PDB entry 8TNJ | electron microscopy, 3.10 A resolution | chains A and F of the 5 polymer chains in the assembly

== Chain A ==
Name: 9mer peptide, Beta-2-microglobulin, MHC class I antigen chimera
Organism: Homo sapiens
UniProt: chimeric construct of P61771, A0A583ZBV1: residues 25-123 from P61771 (B2MG_GORGO) positions 21-119 (UniProt number = residue number - 4); residues 145-423 from A0A583ZBV1 positions 25-302 (offset varies)
Sequence (439 residues; numbered 1 to 440; 1 number in that range is skipped by the numbering (no residue carries it; nothing is unmodelled there); the number before each row is that of its first residue):
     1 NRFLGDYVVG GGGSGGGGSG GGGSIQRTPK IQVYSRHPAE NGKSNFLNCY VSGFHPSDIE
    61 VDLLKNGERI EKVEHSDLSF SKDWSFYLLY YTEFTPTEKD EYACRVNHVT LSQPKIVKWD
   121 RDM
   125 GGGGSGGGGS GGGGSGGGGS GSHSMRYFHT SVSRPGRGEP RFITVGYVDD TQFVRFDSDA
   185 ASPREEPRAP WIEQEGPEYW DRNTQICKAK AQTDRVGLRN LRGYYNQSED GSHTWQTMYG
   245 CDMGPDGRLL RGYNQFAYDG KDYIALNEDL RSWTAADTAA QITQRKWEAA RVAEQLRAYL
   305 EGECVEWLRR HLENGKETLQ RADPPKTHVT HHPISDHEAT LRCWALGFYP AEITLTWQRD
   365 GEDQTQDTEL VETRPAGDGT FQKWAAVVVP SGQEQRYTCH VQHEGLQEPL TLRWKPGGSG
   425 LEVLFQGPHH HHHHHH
Not modelled in the structure: 10-24, 125-145, 366, 421-440
Differences from the reference sequence: insertion (1-9, 421); linker (10-24, 125-144); conflict L414 (Cys294 in A0A583ZBV1), G422 (Ser301 in A0A583ZBV1); expression tag (424-440)
Disulfide bonds: C49-C104, C245-C308, C347-C403

== Chain F ==
Name: B.1 Fab light chain
Organism: Homo sapiens
Notes: antibody fragment or engineered binder
Sequence (215 residues; numbered 1 to 215; the number before each row is that of its first residue):
     1 SDIQMTQSPS SLSASVGDRV TITCRASQSV SSAVAWYQQK PGKAPKLLIY SASSLYSGVP
    61 SRFSGSRSGT DFTLTISSLQ PEDFATYYCQ QYYWAPITFG QGTKVEIKRT VAAPSVFIFP
   121 PSDSQLKSGT ASVVCLLNNF YPREAKVQWK VDNALQSGNS QESVTEQDSK DSTYSLSSTL
   181 TLSKADYEKH KVYACEVTHQ GLSSPVTKSF NRGEC
Not modelled in the structure: 108-215
Disulfide bonds: C24-C89

== Chain A / chain F interface ==
Residue-residue contacts - 10 pairs, chain A then chain F:
  L64(A) - Y93(F)
  L64(A) - W94(F)  hydrophobic
  G67(A) - S29(F)
  E68(A) - S29(F)  hydrogen bond
  R69(A) - S31(F)
  R105(A) - Y92(F)  hydrogen bond (side chain-backbone)
  R105(A) - Y93(F)  hydrogen bond (side chain-backbone)
  Q113(A) - A95(F)
  P114(A) - Y93(F)
  I116(A) - W94(F)  hydrophobic
Interface residues without a listed pair, chain A (9 interface residues in all): D62
Interface residues without a listed pair, chain F (7 interface residues in all): Q28

== Summary ==
9 residues of chain A face 7 of chain F across their interface, with 3 hydrogen bonds. Among the polar pairs
are E68(A)-S29(F), R105(A)-Y92(F) and R105(A)-Y93(F).
Chain A is 9mer peptide, Beta-2-microglobulin, MHC class I antigen chimera and chain F is B.1 Fab light chain,
both from Homo sapiens; the structure, Cryo-EM structure of HLA-B*73:01 bound to a 9mer peptide and two Fabs,
was determined by electron microscopy.
